PDB entry 9CEC | X-ray diffraction, 2.36 A resolution | chain A

Chain A:
Name: 3C-like proteinase nsp5
From: Severe acute respiratory syndrome coronavirus 2
Notes: EC 3.4.22.69
Reference sequence: P0DTD1 (R1AB_SARS2); residues 1-306 here correspond to UniProt positions 3264-3569 (UniProt number = residue number + 3263)
Amino-acid sequence (306 residues; numbered 1 to 306; the number before each row is that of its first residue):
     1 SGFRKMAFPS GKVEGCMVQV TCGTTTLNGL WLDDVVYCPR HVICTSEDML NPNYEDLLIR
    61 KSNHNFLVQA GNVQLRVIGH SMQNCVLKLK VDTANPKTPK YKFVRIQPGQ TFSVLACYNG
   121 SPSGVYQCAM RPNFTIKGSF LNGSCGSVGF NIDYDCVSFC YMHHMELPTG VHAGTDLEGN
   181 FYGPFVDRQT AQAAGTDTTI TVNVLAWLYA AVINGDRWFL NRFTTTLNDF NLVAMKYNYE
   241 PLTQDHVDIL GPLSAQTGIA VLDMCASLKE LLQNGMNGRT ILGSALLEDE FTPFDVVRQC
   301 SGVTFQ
Disordered / not traced: 301-306
Covalently attached groups: compound A1AV3 linked to Cys145
Residues lining bound ligands: A1AV3 (N-[(2S)-1-{[(2S)-1-hydroxy-3-(2-oxo-1,2-dihydropyridin-3-yl)propan-2-yl]amino}-4-methyl-1-oxopentan-2-yl]-1H-indole-2-carboxamide): Ser1, Leu27, His41, Met49, Tyr54, Phe140, Leu141, Asn142, Gly143, Ser144, His163, His164, Met165, Glu166, Leu167, Pro168, His172, Asp187, Arg188, Gln189, Thr190
Curated features (UniProtKB/Swiss-Prot):
  - active site: His41 (For 3CL-PRO activity), Cys145 (Nucleophile)
  - site: Gln306 (Cleavage)
  - cross-link (Glycyl lysine isopeptide (Lys-Gly)): Lys5 (interchain with G-Cter in ubiquitin), Lys90 (interchain with G-Cter in ubiquitin)

Overview:
Covalently linked compound A1AV3: at Cys145. Curated annotation (UniProt) lists active-site residues His41 and
Cys145.
Chain A is 3C-like proteinase nsp5 (Severe acute respiratory syndrome coronavirus 2); the structure,
SARS-CoV-2 3CL Protease complexed with covalent inhibitor BC671, was determined by X-ray diffraction (same
publication as 9CED, 9CEK, 9CF9 and 9CFB).
